PDB entry 5VY8 | electron microscopy, 5.60 A resolution (low resolution: residue-level contacts below are approximate; hydrogen-bond / salt-bridge calls are withheld) | chains B and C of the 6 polymer chains in the assembly

[Chain B (and C)]
Name: Heat shock protein 104
From: Saccharomyces cerevisiae (strain ATCC 204508 / S288c)
Notes: chain C of this document is another copy of the same molecule, construct and numbering; everything in this record applies to it too
Reference sequence: P31539 (HS104_YEAST); the author numbering skips numbers that UniProt does not, so the offset changes along the chain: 1-859 = UniProt 1-859; 862-910 = UniProt 860-908
Amino-acid sequence (908 residues; numbered 1 to 910; 2 numbers in that range are skipped by the numbering (no residue carries them; nothing is unmodelled there); the number before each row is that of its first residue):
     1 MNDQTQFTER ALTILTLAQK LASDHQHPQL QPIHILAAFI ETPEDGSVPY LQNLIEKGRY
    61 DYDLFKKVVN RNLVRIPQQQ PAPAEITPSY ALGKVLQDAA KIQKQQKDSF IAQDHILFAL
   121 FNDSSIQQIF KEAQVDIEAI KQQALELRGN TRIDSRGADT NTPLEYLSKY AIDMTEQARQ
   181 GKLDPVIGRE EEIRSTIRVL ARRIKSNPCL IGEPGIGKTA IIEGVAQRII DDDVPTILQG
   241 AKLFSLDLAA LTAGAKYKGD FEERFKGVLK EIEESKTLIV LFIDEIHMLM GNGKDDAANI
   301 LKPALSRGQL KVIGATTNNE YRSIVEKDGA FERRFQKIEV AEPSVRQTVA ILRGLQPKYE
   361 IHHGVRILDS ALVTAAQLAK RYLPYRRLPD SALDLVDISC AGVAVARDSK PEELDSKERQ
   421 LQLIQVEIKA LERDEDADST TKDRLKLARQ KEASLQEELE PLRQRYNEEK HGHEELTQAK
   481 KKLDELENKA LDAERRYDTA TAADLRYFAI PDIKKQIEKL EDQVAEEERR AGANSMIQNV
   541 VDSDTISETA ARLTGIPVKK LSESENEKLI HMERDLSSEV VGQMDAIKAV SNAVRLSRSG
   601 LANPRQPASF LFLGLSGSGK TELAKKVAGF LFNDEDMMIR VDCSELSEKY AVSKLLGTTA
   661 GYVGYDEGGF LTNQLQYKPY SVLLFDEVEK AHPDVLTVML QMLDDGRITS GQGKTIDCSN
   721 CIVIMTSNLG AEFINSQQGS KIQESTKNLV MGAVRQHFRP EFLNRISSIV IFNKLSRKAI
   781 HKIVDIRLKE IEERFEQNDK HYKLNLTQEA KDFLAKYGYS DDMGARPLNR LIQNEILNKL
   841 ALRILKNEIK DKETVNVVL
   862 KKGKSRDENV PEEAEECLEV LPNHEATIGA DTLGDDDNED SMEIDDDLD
Unresolved in the structure: 1-165, 410-537, 862-873, 885-910 (chain C: 1-165, 862-873, 885-910)
UniProt features mapped onto this chain:
  - region: D907 to D910 (Interaction surface for TPR repeats)
  - motif: N773 to K789 (Nuclear localization signal)
  - binding site (ATP): G212 to T219, G614 to T621
  - modified residue: M1 (N-acetylmethionine), S206 (Phosphoserine), S306 (Phosphoserine), T499 (Phosphothreonine), S535 (Phosphoserine)
  - cross-link (Glycyl lysine isopeptide (Lys-Gly)): K442 (interchain with G-Cter in ubiquitin), K620 (interchain with G-Cter in ubiquitin)
Ligand contacts:
  - ADP (adenosine-5'-diphosphate), molecule 1: D184, P185, V186, I187, P214, G215, I216, G217, K218, T219, A220, I351, L355, P389, D390, L393
  - ADP, molecule 2: E579, V580, V581, L615, S616, G617, S618, G619, K620, T621, E622, L775, I783, R787, A825, R826
From the paper describing this entry:
  - mutagenesis - N728A (Kd 33nM): increased binding to ATP
  - mutagenesis - T317A (Kd > 2muM): unchanged binding to ATP
  - mutagenesis - T317A (Kd 1.4muM): decreased binding to ATPgammaS
  - mutagenesis - N728A (Kd 16-20nM): unchanged binding to ATPgammaS

[Chain B / chain C interface]
Contacting residue pairs (61):
  I197(B) with V405(C)
  R198(B) with A401(C); G402(C); V405(C)
  A201(B) with H362(C); H363(C)
  R202(B) with H362(C); D394(C); D397(C)
  R203(B) with D184(C); K358(C); Y359(C); H362(C); H363(C); D397(C)
  I204(B) with Y359(C); D397(C)
  K205(B) with D390(C); D394(C)
  D232(B) with D408(C)
  D233(B) with S409(C)
  V234(B) with D408(C)
  P235(B) with V405(C); D408(C)
  T236(B) with R407(C); D408(C); K470(C)
  I237(B) with H362(C)
  Q239(B) with D408(C)
  K258(B) with K256(C); Y257(C)
  E262(B) with K256(C)
  D296(B) with A253(C); K256(C)
  I300(B) with L248(C); A249(C); T252(C); A253(C)
  N566(B) with L845(C); N847(C)
  L569(B) with L845(C)
  I570(B) with L845(C)
  N592(B) with N838(C)
  R595(B) with A841(C); L845(C)
  L596(B) with L837(C); N838(C); A841(C)
  G600(B) with F795(C)
  L601(B) with F795(C); L837(C); L840(C); A841(C); I844(C)
  R759(B) with S644(C); E687(C)
  P760(B) with R826(C)
  N764(B) with R826(C); R830(C)
  I766(B) with R830(C)
  S767(B) with R830(C)
Other interface residues (no listed pair), chain B (35 interface residues in all): Q336, S599, A660, L763
Other interface residues (no listed pair), chain C (39 interface residues in all): I398, A404, P411, V663, N834, L842

[Summary]
35 residues of chain B and 39 residues of chain C are in contact. Ligands of chain B: ADP. UniProt lists 16
ATP-binding residues on chain B. The paper reports that N728A of chain B increases binding to ATP; T317A of
chain B reduces binding to ATPgammaS.
Chain B and chain C are both Heat shock protein 104 (Saccharomyces cerevisiae (strain ATCC 204508 / S288c));
the structure, S. cerevisiae Hsp104-ADP complex, was determined by electron microscopy (same publication as
5VY9, 5VJH and 5VYA).
